6KBF - chains A and B; structure by X-ray diffraction, 1.92 A resolution.

# Chain A (and B)
Molecule: Lysine--tRNA ligase
From: Plasmodium falciparum (isolate NF54)
Notes: EC 6.1.1.6; chain B of this document is another copy of the same molecule, construct and numbering; everything in this record applies to it too
Reference sequence: W7JP72 (W7JP72_PLAFO); residues 77-583 here correspond to UniProt positions 15-521 (UniProt number = residue number - 62)
Amino-acid sequence (516 residues; each row starts with the number of its first residue):
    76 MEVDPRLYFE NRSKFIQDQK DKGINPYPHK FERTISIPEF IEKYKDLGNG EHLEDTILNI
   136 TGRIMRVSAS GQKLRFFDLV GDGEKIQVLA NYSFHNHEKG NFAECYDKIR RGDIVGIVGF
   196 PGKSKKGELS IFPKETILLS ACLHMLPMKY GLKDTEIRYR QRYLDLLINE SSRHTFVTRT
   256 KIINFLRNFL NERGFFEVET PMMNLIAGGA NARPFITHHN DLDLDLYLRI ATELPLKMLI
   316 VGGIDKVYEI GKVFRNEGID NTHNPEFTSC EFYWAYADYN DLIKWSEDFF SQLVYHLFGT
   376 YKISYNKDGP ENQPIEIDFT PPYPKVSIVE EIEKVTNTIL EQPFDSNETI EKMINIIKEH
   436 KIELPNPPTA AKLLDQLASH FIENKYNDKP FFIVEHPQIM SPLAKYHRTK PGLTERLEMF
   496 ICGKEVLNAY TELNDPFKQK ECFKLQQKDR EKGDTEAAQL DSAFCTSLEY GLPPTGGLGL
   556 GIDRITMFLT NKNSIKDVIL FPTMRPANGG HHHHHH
Disordered / not traced: 76-78, 583-591 (chain B: 76-78, 582-591)
Construct notes: initiating methionine (76); expression tag (584-591)
Small-molecule neighbours:
  - D4X ((3S)-3-[[(1S,3S)-3-methylcyclohexyl]methyl]-6,8-bis(oxidanyl)-3,4-dihydro-2H-isoquinolin-1-one): Arg-330, Glu-332, Thr-337, His-338, Asn-339, Phe-342, Ser-344, Glu-500, Val-501, Leu-502, Asn-503, Gly-554, Leu-555, Gly-556, Arg-559, Ile-570
  - lysine (LYS): Gly-284, Ala-285, Ala-306, Glu-308, Arg-330, Glu-346, Tyr-348, Asn-503, Ala-504, Tyr-505, Glu-507, Gly-552, Leu-553, Gly-554

# How chain A and chain B interact
Contacting residue pairs (183):
  Phe-84(A) with Glu-544(B)
  Lys-95(A) with Asp-510(B), salt bridge
  Asn-100(A) with Tyr-481(B), hydrogen bond
  Tyr-102(A) with Lys-480(B), hydrogen bond (backbone-side chain); Asn-509(B); Asp-510(B); Pro-511(B)
  Pro-103(A) with Lys-480(B), hydrogen bond (backbone-side chain)
  His-104(A) with Lys-480(B); Tyr-481(B), hydrogen bond (side chain-backbone); Arg-483(B); Glu-490(B), salt bridge; Pro-549(B)
  Lys-105(A) with Tyr-351(B), hydrogen bond (side chain-backbone); Ala-352(B); Asp-353(B); Asp-356(B), salt bridge; Arg-483(B)
  Phe-106(A) with Tyr-351(B)
  Arg-108(A) with Tyr-351(B)
  Thr-136(A) with Tyr-351(B)
  Arg-138(A) with Val-316(B), hydrogen bond (side chain-backbone); Tyr-545(B), hydrogen bond (side chain-backbone); Gly-546(B), hydrogen bond (side chain-backbone)
  Asp-157(A) with Asp-320(B)
  Ile-189(A) with Tyr-351(B); Gly-546(B); Pro-548(B)
  Leu-214(A) with Pro-549(B)
  Ser-215(A) with Gly-546(B); Leu-547(B), hydrogen bond (side chain-backbone)
  Ala-216(A) with Gly-546(B)
  Cys-217(A) with Glu-544(B); Tyr-545(B)
  Leu-218(A) with Glu-544(B), hydrogen bond (backbone-backbone)
  His-219(A) with Glu-544(B), salt bridge; Tyr-545(B)
  Leu-221(A) with Tyr-545(B), hydrophobic
  Gln-236(A) with Tyr-545(B)
  Tyr-238(A) with Met-313(B); Gly-317(B); Ser-542(B); Tyr-545(B), hydrophobic
  Leu-239(A) with Tyr-545(B), hydrophobic
  Leu-241(A) with Leu-314(B), hydrophobic; Gly-317(B)
  Leu-242(A) with Val-316(B); Gly-317(B)
  Arg-248(A) with Gly-318(B), hydrogen bond (side chain-backbone)
  Phe-251(A) with Phe-271(B)
  Val-252(A) with Phe-271(B), hydrophobic
  Arg-254(A) with Glu-274(B), salt bridge
  Thr-255(A) with Phe-271(B); Glu-272(B), hydrogen bond (side chain-backbone)
  Ile-258(A) with Glu-274(B)
  Arg-262(A) with Arg-262(B)
  Phe-271(A) with Phe-251(B); Val-252(B), hydrophobic; Thr-255(B)
  Glu-272(A) with Thr-255(B), hydrogen bond (backbone-side chain)
  Val-273(A) with Leu-575(B), hydrophobic
  Glu-274(A) with Arg-254(B), salt bridge; Ile-258(B); Lys-327(B); Thr-343(B), hydrogen bond; Leu-575(B)
  Thr-275(A) with Lys-327(B), hydrogen bond (backbone-side chain)
  Pro-276(A) with Glu-341(B); Phe-576(B), hydrophobic
  Met-277(A) with Met-277(B), hydrophobic; Lys-327(B); Phe-329(B), hydrophobic; Glu-341(B), hydrogen bond (backbone-side chain)
  Met-278(A) with Phe-290(B), hydrophobic; Phe-329(B), hydrophobic; Glu-341(B), hydrogen bond (backbone-side chain)
  Phe-290(A) with Met-278(B), hydrophobic; Thr-292(B); His-293(B); His-294(B)
  Ile-291(A) with Ile-291(B); Thr-292(B), hydrogen bond (backbone-side chain)
  Thr-292(A) with Phe-290(B); Ile-291(B), hydrogen bond (side chain-backbone)
  His-293(A) with Phe-290(B); Asn-331(B), hydrogen bond (backbone-side chain)
  His-294(A) with Phe-290(B); Asn-331(B); Glu-332(B), hydrogen bond (side chain-backbone); Pro-340(B)
  Asn-295(A) with Arg-288(B); Asn-331(B), hydrogen bond (backbone-side chain)
  Asp-296(A) with Glu-332(B)
  Leu-297(A) with Ile-334(B), hydrophobic; Arg-580(B)
  Leu-299(A) with Pro-581(B), hydrophobic
  Leu-303(A) with Met-278(B), hydrophobic; Leu-303(B), hydrophobic
  Pro-310(A) with Phe-576(B)
  Met-313(A) with Tyr-238(B); Phe-576(B), hydrophobic
  Leu-314(A) with Leu-241(B), hydrophobic; Leu-575(B), hydrophobic; Phe-576(B), hydrophobic
  Val-316(A) with Arg-138(B), hydrogen bond (backbone-side chain); Tyr-238(B), hydrophobic; Leu-242(B)
  Gly-317(A) with Tyr-238(B); Leu-241(B); Leu-242(B)
  Gly-318(A) with Arg-248(B), hydrogen bond (backbone-side chain)
  Ile-319(A) with Leu-241(B), hydrophobic
  Asp-320(A) with Asp-157(B)
  Lys-327(A) with Glu-274(B); Thr-275(B), hydrogen bond (side chain-backbone); Met-277(B)
  Phe-329(A) with Met-277(B), hydrophobic; Met-278(B), hydrophobic
  Asn-331(A) with His-293(B), hydrogen bond (side chain-backbone); His-294(B); Asn-295(B), hydrogen bond (side chain-backbone)
  Glu-332(A) with His-294(B), hydrogen bond (backbone-side chain)
  Ile-334(A) with His-294(B); Leu-297(B), hydrophobic
  Pro-340(A) with His-294(B)
  Glu-341(A) with Pro-276(B); Met-277(B), hydrogen bond (side chain-backbone); Met-278(B), hydrogen bond (side chain-backbone)
  Thr-343(A) with Glu-274(B), hydrogen bond
  Tyr-351(A) with Lys-105(B), hydrogen bond (backbone-side chain); Phe-106(B); Arg-108(B); Thr-136(B); Gly-137(B); Ile-189(B)
  Ala-352(A) with Lys-105(B)
  Asp-353(A) with Lys-105(B)
  Asp-356(A) with Lys-105(B), salt bridge
  Lys-480(A) with Tyr-102(B), hydrogen bond (side chain-backbone); Pro-103(B), hydrogen bond (side chain-backbone); His-104(B)
  Tyr-481(A) with Asn-100(B), hydrogen bond; Tyr-102(B); His-104(B), hydrogen bond (backbone-side chain)
  Arg-483(A) with His-104(B); Lys-105(B)
  Glu-490(A) with His-104(B), salt bridge
  Asn-509(A) with Tyr-102(B)
  Asp-510(A) with Lys-95(B), salt bridge; Tyr-102(B)
  Pro-511(A) with Tyr-102(B); Leu-218(B), hydrophobic
  Phe-512(A) with Gln-92(B); Lys-95(B)
  Thr-541(A) with Gln-236(B); Tyr-238(B)
  Ser-542(A) with Tyr-238(B)
  Glu-544(A) with Phe-84(B); Cys-217(B); Leu-218(B), hydrogen bond (backbone-backbone); His-219(B), salt bridge
  Tyr-545(A) with Arg-138(B), hydrogen bond (backbone-side chain); Cys-217(B), hydrogen bond (backbone-side chain); His-219(B); Leu-221(B), hydrophobic; Tyr-238(B), hydrophobic; Leu-239(B), hydrophobic
  Gly-546(A) with Arg-138(B), hydrogen bond (backbone-side chain); Ser-215(B); Ala-216(B)
  Leu-547(A) with Ser-215(B), hydrogen bond (backbone-side chain)
  Pro-548(A) with Ile-189(B), hydrophobic
  Pro-549(A) with Pro-103(B); His-104(B); Leu-214(B)
  Leu-575(A) with Val-273(B), hydrophobic; Glu-274(B); Leu-314(B), hydrophobic
  Phe-576(A) with Pro-276(B), hydrophobic; Pro-310(B), hydrophobic; Leu-314(B), hydrophobic
  Arg-580(A) with Leu-297(B)
  Pro-581(A) with Leu-299(B)
Other interface residues (no listed pair), chain A (101 interface residues in all): Gly-137, Gly-187, Met-220, Leu-280, Gly-333, His-482, Thr-506, Lys-513, Ala-538, Thr-578, Met-579
Other interface residues (no listed pair), chain B (102 interface residues in all): Gly-187, Met-220, Asn-259, Asp-296, Ile-319, Gly-333, His-482, Phe-512, Lys-513, Ala-538, Thr-541, Thr-578, Met-579

# Summary
101 residues of chain A and 102 residues of chain B are in contact, with 41 hydrogen bonds and 10 salt
bridges. Among the polar pairs are Lys-95(A)/Asp-510(B), His-104(A)/Glu-490(B) and Lys-105(A)/Asp-356(B).
Chain A binds lysine and compound D4X.
Both chains are Lysine--tRNA ligase (Plasmodium falciparum (isolate NF54)). Entry 6KBF (Crystal structure of
plasmodium lysyl-tRNA synthetase in complex with a cladosporin derivative 3) was determined by X-ray
diffraction (same publication as 6KA6, 6KAB, 6KCN and 6KCT).
